5L5S - chains Q and R of the 28 polymer chains in the assembly; structure by X-ray diffraction, 2.60 A resolution.

# Chain Q
Molecule: Proteasome subunit alpha type-4
From: Saccharomyces cerevisiae (strain ATCC 204508 / S288c)
Notes: EC 3.4.25.1
UniProtKB: P40303 (PSA4_YEAST); residues -1 to 252 here correspond to UniProt positions 1-254 (UniProt number = residue number + 2)
Amino-acid sequence (254 residues; row label = number of the first residue in the row; numbers below 1 keep their minus sign (Met-1 is residue -1)):
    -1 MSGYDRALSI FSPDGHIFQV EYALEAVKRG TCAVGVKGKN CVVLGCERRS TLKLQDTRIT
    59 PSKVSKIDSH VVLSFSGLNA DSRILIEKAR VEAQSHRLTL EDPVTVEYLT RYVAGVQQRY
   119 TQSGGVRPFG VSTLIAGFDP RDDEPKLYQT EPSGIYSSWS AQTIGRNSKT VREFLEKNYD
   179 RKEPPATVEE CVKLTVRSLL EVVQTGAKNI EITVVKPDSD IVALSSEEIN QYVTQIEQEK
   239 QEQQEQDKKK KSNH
Not modelled in the structure: -1 to 0, 241-252
Curated features (UniProtKB/Swiss-Prot):
  - modified residue: Thr58 (Phosphothreonine)

# Chain R
Molecule: Proteasome subunit alpha type-5
From: Saccharomyces cerevisiae (strain ATCC 204508 / S288c)
Notes: EC 3.4.25.1
UniProtKB: P32379 (PSA5_YEAST); residues -7 to 252 here correspond to UniProt positions 1-260 (UniProt number = residue number + 8)
Amino-acid sequence (260 residues; each row starts with the number of its first residue; numbers below 1 keep their minus sign (Met-7 is residue -7)):
    -7 MFLTRSEYDR GVSTFSPEGR LFQVEYSLEA IKLGSTAIGI ATKEGVVLGV EKRATSPLLE
    53 SDSIEKIVEI DRHIGCAMSG LTADARSMIE HARTAAVTHN LYYDEDINVE SLTQSVCDLA
   113 LRFGEGASGE ERLMSRPFGV ALLIAGHDAD DGYQLFHAEP SGTFYRYNAK AIGSGSEGAQ
   173 AELLNEWHSS LTLKEAELLV LKILKQVMEE KLDENNAQLS CITKQDGFKI YDNEKTAELI
   233 KELKEKEAAE SPEEADVEMS
Not modelled in the structure: -7 to 0, 118-124, 243-252

# Interface between chain Q and chain R
Contacting residue pairs (62; chain Q residue first):
  Asp3(Q) - Glu117(R)
  Arg4(Q) - Glu117(R)
  Ala5(Q) - Val4(R)  hydrophobic
  Ala5(Q) - Glu117(R)
  Ala5(Q) - Ser127(R)
  Ser7(Q) - Ser127(R)
  Ser7(Q) - Arg128(R)
  Ile8(Q) - Gln15(R)
  Phe9(Q) - Gln15(R)
  Phe9(Q) - Tyr18(R)  hydrophobic
  Phe9(Q) - Ser19(R)
  Phe9(Q) - Ala22(R)  hydrophobic
  Phe9(Q) - Leu73(R)  hydrophobic
  Phe9(Q) - Arg128(R)
  Phe9(Q) - Pro129(R)
  Phe9(Q) - Gly131(R)
  Ser10(Q) - Tyr18(R)
  Pro11(Q) - Tyr18(R)  hydrophobic
  Pro11(Q) - Glu21(R)
  Asp12(Q) - Glu21(R)
  Gly13(Q) - Tyr18(R)
  Gly13(Q) - Glu21(R)
  Gly13(Q) - Ala22(R)
  His14(Q) - Leu25(R)
  Ile15(Q) - Leu73(R)  hydrophobic
  Ile15(Q) - Arg128(R)
  Lys35(Q) - Glu52(R)  salt bridge
  Gln116(Q) - Ala75(R)
  Gln116(Q) - Asp76(R)
  Thr119(Q) - Arg128(R)  hydrogen bond (backbone-side chain)
  Gln120(Q) - Met126(R)
  Gln120(Q) - Ser127(R)  hydrogen bond (backbone-backbone)
  Gln120(Q) - Arg128(R)
  Gln120(Q) - Phe130(R)
  Ser121(Q) - Ser127(R)
  Gly122(Q) - Ser127(R)
  Ser151(Q) - Ala75(R)
  Gly152(Q) - Ala75(R)
  Ile153(Q) - Thr74(R)
  Ile153(Q) - Ala75(R)
  Ser155(Q) - Leu51(R)
  Ser155(Q) - Ser55(R)
  Ser156(Q) - Leu51(R)
  Ser156(Q) - Glu52(R)  hydrogen bond
  Ser156(Q) - Ser55(R)  hydrogen bond (backbone-side chain)
  Trp157(Q) - Thr47(R)
  Trp157(Q) - Ser48(R)
  Trp157(Q) - Leu50(R)
  Trp157(Q) - Leu51(R)
  Trp157(Q) - Glu52(R)
  Ser158(Q) - Leu50(R)  hydrogen bond (backbone-backbone)
  Ser158(Q) - Glu52(R)  hydrogen bond
  Ala159(Q) - Leu50(R)
  Leu173(Q) - Leu50(R)  hydrophobic
  Glu174(Q) - Ser48(R)  hydrogen bond
  Glu174(Q) - Pro49(R)
  Glu174(Q) - Leu50(R)
  Tyr177(Q) - Leu50(R)  hydrophobic
  Arg179(Q) - Pro49(R)  hydrogen bond (side chain-backbone)
  Arg179(Q) - Leu50(R)
  Arg179(Q) - Leu51(R)  hydrogen bond (side chain-backbone)
  Arg179(Q) - Glu52(R)
Interface residues without a listed pair, chain Q (31 interface residues in all): Arg170
Interface residues without a listed pair, chain R (28 interface residues in all): Asp1, Ser53, Ser79

# Overview
31 residues of chain Q face 28 of chain R across their interface; the contacts include 9 hydrogen bonds and 1
salt bridge. Polar pairs include Lys35(Q)-Glu52(R), Thr119(Q)-Arg128(R) and Ser156(Q)-Glu52(R).
Here chain Q is Proteasome subunit alpha type-4 and chain R is Proteasome subunit alpha type-5, both from
Saccharomyces cerevisiae (strain ATCC 204508 / S288c). Entry 5L5S (Yeast 20S proteasome with human beta5i
(1-138; V31M) and human beta6 (97-111; 118-133) in complex with ...) was determined by X-ray diffraction,
deposited together with 5L52, 5L54, 5L55, 5L5A, 5L5B, 5L5D and 30 further entries.
